Entry 6XZI (X-ray diffraction, 2.10 A resolution); this record covers chains A and B.

[Chain A]
Molecule: Vitamin D3 receptor A
Organism: Danio rerio
UniProtKB: Q9PTN2 (VDRA_DANRE); numbering as in UniProt (aligned over 156-453)
Chain sequence (302 residues; numbered 152 to 453; the number before each row is that of its first residue):
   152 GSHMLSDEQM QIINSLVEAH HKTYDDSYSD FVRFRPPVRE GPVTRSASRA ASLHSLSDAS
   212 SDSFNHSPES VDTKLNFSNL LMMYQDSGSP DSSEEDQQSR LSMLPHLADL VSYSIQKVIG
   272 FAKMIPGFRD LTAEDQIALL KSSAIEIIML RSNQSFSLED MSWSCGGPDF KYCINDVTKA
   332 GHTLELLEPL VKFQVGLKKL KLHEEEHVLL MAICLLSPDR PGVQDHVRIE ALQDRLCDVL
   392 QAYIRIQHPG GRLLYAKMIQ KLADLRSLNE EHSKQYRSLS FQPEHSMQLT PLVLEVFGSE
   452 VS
Disordered / not traced: 152-153, 191-250, 453
Differences from the reference sequence: expression tag (152-155)
Curated features (UniProtKB/Swiss-Prot):
  - region: Lys-274 to Lys-292 (Interaction with coactivator LXXLL motif)
  - motif: Pro-442 to Ser-450 (9aaTAD)
  - binding site (calcitriol): Tyr-175, Ser-265, Arg-302, Ser-306, His-333, His-423
Ligand contacts: 1,25 dihydroxy vitamin d3 (VDX; 5-{2-[1-(5-hydroxy-1,5-dimethyl-hexyl)-7a-methyl-octahydro-inden-4-ylidene]-ethylidene}-4-methylene-cyclohexane-1,3-diol): Tyr-175, Tyr-179, Phe-182, Leu-255, Leu-258, Leu-261, Val-262, Ser-265, Ile-296, Ile-299, Met-300, Arg-302, Ser-303, Ser-306, Trp-314, Cys-316, Tyr-323, Val-328, Ala-331, His-333, Leu-337, Leu-338, Leu-341, His-423, Tyr-427, Leu-430, Leu-440, Val-444, Phe-448

[Chain B]
Molecule: Arg-his-lys-ile-leu-urk-uil-url
Chain sequence (8 residues; each row starts with the number of its first residue):
   686 RHKILXXX
Modified residues: OUK ([(5S)-5-azanyl-6-(carboxyamino)hexyl]azanium) at position 691; UIL ([(2R)-1-azanyl-4-methyl-pentan-2-yl]carbamic acid) at position 692; URL ([(2S)-2-azanyl-4-methyl-pentyl]carbamic acid) at position 693

[Interface between chain A and chain B]
Pairs across the interface (21; chain A residue first):
  Ile-270(A) / URL_693(B)
  Lys-274(A) / UIL_692(B)  hydrogen bond (side chain-backbone)
  Lys-274(A) / URL_693(B)
  Arg-280(A) / URL_693(B)  hydrogen bond (side chain-backbone)
  Glu-285(A) / OUK_691(B)
  Gln-287(A) / URL_693(B)
  Ile-288(A) / His-687(B)
  Ile-288(A) / Leu-690(B)  hydrophobic
  Ile-288(A) / OUK_691(B)
  Ile-288(A) / URL_693(B)
  Leu-291(A) / URL_693(B)
  Lys-292(A) / His-687(B)  hydrogen bond
  Lys-292(A) / Leu-690(B)
  Pro-442(A) / Ile-689(B)  hydrophobic
  Leu-443(A) / Ile-689(B)  hydrophobic
  Glu-446(A) / His-687(B)
  Glu-446(A) / Lys-688(B)  hydrogen bond (side chain-backbone)
  Glu-446(A) / Ile-689(B)  hydrogen bond (side chain-backbone)
  Glu-446(A) / Leu-690(B)  hydrogen bond (side chain-backbone)
  Glu-451(A) / His-687(B)  hydrogen bond (backbone-side chain)
  Val-452(A) / Arg-686(B)
Other interface residues (no listed pair), chain A (16 interface residues in all): Phe-279, Ala-284, Val-447
From the paper, about this interface:
  - interface residues, chain A: Lys-274(A), Glu-285(A)

[Overview]
The interface between chain A and chain B involves 16 residues on one side and 8 on the other, with 7 hydrogen
bonds. Polar pairs include Lys-274(A)/UIL_692(B), Arg-280(A)/URL_693(B) and Lys-292(A)/His-687(B). Chain A
binds 1,25 dihydroxy vitamin d3. Curated annotation (UniProt) lists 6 calcitriol-binding residues on chain A.
From the paper: interface residues Lys-274(A) and Glu-285(A).
Chain A is Vitamin D3 receptor A (Danio rerio) and chain B is Arg-his-lys-ile-leu-urk-uil-url; the structure,
Structure of zVDR LBD-calcitriol in complex with chimera 11, was determined by X-ray diffraction (same
publication as 6XZH, 6XZJ, 6XZK, 6XZV and 6HFA).
